5S5D - chains B and F of the 6 polymer chains in the assembly; structure by X-ray diffraction, 1.90 A resolution.

# Chain B
Protein: Tubulin beta-2B chain
From: Bos taurus
Reference sequence: Q6B856 (TBB2B_BOVIN); the author numbering skips numbers that UniProt does not, so the offset changes along the chain: 1-42 = UniProt 1-42; 45-360 = UniProt 43-358; 369-455 = UniProt 359-445
Sequence (445 residues; numbered 1 to 455; 10 numbers in that range are skipped by the numbering (no residue carries them; nothing is unmodelled there); the number before each row is that of its first residue):
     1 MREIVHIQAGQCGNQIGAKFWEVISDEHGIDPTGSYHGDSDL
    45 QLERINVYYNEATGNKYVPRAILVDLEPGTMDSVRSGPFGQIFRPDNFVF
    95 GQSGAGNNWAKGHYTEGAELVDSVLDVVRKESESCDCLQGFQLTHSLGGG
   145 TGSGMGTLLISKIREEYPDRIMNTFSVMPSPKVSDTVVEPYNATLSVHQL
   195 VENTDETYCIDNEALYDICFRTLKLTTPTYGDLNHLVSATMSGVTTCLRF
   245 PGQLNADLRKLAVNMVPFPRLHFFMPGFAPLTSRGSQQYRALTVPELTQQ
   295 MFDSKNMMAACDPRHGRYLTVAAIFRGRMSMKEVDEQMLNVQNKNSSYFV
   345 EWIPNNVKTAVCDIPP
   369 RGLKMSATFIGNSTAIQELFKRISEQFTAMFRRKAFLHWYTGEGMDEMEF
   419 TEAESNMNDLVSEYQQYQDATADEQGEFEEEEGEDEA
Disordered / not traced: 248-249, 279-280, 438-455
Ion coordination: Mg2+: Gln11 (together with GDP); Ca2+ near Glu113 (its only coordinating residue here)
Small-molecule neighbours:
  - GDP (guanosine-5'-diphosphate): Gly10, Gln11, Cys12, Gln15, Ile16, Asp69, Ala99, Asn101, Ser140, Gly142, Gly143, Gly144, Thr145, Gly146, Ser147, Val171, Pro173, Val177, Asp179, Glu183, Asn206, Leu209, Tyr224, Leu227, Asn228
  - NZJ (1-(3-methylbenzene-1-carbonyl)piperidine-4-carboxamide): Lys176, Val177, Ser178, Asp179, Tyr210, Pro222, Thr223, Tyr224, Leu227

# Chain F
Protein: Tubulin-Tyrosine Ligase
From: Gallus gallus
Reference sequence: E1BQ43 (E1BQ43_CHICK); residues 1-378 here = UniProt positions 1-378
Sequence (384 residues; each row starts with the number of its first residue):
     1 MYTFVVRDENSSVYAEVSRLLLATGQWKRLRKDNPRFNLMLGERNRLPFG
    51 RLGHEPGLVQLVNYYRGADKLCRKASLVKLIKTSPELSESCTWFPESYVI
   101 YPTNLKTPVAPAQNGIRHLINNTRTDEREVFLAAYNRRREGREGNVWIAK
   151 SSAGAKGEGILISSEASELLDFIDEQGQVHVIQKYLEKPLLLEPGHRKFD
   201 IRSWVLVDHLYNIYLYREGVLRTSSEPYNSANFQDKTCHLTNHCIQKEYS
   251 KNYGRYEEGNEMFFEEFNQYLMDALNTTLENSILLQIKHIIRSCLMCIEP
   301 AISTKHLHYQSFQLFGFDFMVDEELKVWLIEVNGAPACAQKLYAELCQGI
   351 VDVAISSVFPLADTGQKTSQPTSIFIKLHHHHHH
Disordered / not traced: 106-124, 153-159, 363-370, 383-384
Sequence notes: expression tag (379-384)
Ion coordination: Mg2+: Glu331, Asn333 (together with AMP-PCP)
Small-molecule neighbours: AMP-PCP (ACP; phosphomethylphosphonic acid adenylate ester): Lys74, Ile148, Lys150, Gln183, Lys184, Tyr185, Leu186, Lys198, Asp200, Arg202, Arg222, His239, Leu240, Thr241, Asn242, Asp318, Met320, Ile330, Glu331, Asn333

# Interface between chain B and chain F
Pairs across the interface (12):
  Arg311(B) - Arg31(F)
  Leu333(B) - Pro56(F)
  Leu333(B) - Gly57(F)
  Gln336(B) - Arg36(F)  hydrogen bond
  Asn337(B) - Thr3(F)
  Asn337(B) - Arg36(F)  hydrogen bond
  Asn337(B) - Leu58(F)
  Lys338(B) - Met1(F)
  Ser340(B) - Leu30(F)
  Ser340(B) - Asn34(F)  hydrogen bond
  Glu345(B) - Arg31(F)  salt bridge
  Asn349(B) - Glu55(F)
Other interface residues (no listed pair), chain B (9 interface residues in all): Ser341

# Summary
The interface between chain B and chain F involves 9 residues on one side and 10 on the other, with 3 hydrogen
bonds and 1 salt bridge. Among the polar pairs are Glu345(B)-Arg31(F), Gln336(B)-Arg36(F) and
Asn337(B)-Arg36(F). Chain B binds GDP and compound NZJ.
Here chain B is Tubulin beta-2B chain (Bos taurus) and chain F is Tubulin-Tyrosine Ligase (Gallus gallus).
Entry 5S5D (Tubulin-Z32400357-complex) was determined by X-ray diffraction together with 5S4L, 5S4M, 5S4N,
5S4O, 5S4P, 5S4Q and 52 further entries from the same study.
